PDB entry 5VS0 | X-ray diffraction, 2.10 A resolution | chains A and P of the 4 polymer chains in the assembly

[Chain A]
Molecule: DNA polymerase beta
From: Homo sapiens
Notes: EC 2.7.7.7, 4.2.99.-
UniProtKB: P06746 (DPOLB_HUMAN); numbering as in UniProt (aligned over 1-335)
Chain sequence (341 residues; numbered 1 to 341; the number before each row is that of its first residue):
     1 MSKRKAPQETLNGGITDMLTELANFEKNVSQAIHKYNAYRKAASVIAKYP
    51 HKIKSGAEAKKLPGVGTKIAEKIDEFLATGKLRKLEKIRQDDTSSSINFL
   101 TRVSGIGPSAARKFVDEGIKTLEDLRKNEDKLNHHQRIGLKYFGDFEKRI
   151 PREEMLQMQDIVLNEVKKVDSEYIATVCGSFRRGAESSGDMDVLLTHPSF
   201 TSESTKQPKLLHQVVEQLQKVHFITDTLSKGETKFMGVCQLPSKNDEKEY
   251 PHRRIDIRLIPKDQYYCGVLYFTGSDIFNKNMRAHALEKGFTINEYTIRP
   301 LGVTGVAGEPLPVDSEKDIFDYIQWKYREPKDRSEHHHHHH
Unresolved in the structure: 1-9, 336-341
Construct notes: expression tag (336-341)
UniProt features mapped onto this chain:
  - region: Arg183 to Asp192 (DNA-binding)
  - active site: Lys72 (Nucleophile)
  - binding site (K(+)): Lys60, Leu62, Val65, Thr101, Val103, Ile106
  - binding site (Na(+)): Lys60, Leu62, Val65, Thr101, Val103, Ile106
  - binding site (dATP): Arg149, Ser180, Arg183, Gly189, Asp190
  - binding site (dCTP): Arg149, Ser180, Arg183, Gly189, Asp190
  - binding site (dGTP): Arg149, Ser180, Arg183, Gly189, Asp190, Asp192
  - binding site (dTTP): Arg149, Ser180, Arg183, Gly189, Asp190
  - binding site (Mg(2+)): Asp190, Asp192, Asp256
  - modified residue: Lys72 (N6-acetyllysine), Arg83 (Omega-N-methylarginine), Arg152 (Omega-N-methylarginine)
  - cross-link (Glycyl lysine isopeptide (Lys-Gly)): Lys41 (interchain with G-Cter in ubiquitin), Lys61 (interchain with G-Cter in ubiquitin), Lys81 (interchain with G-Cter in ubiquitin)
Metal / ion sites: Mg2+ site 1: Lys60, Leu62, Val65 (shared with 1 residue of chain D); Mg2+ site 2: Thr101, Val103, Ile106 (shared with DC9(P) of chain P); Mg2+ site 3: Asp190, Asp192 (together with pyrophosphate) (shared with DT11(P) of chain P); Mg2+ site 4: Asp190, Asp192, Asp256 (shared with DC10(P), DT11(P) of chain P)
Ligand contacts: pyrophosphate (PPV): Arg149, Gly179, Ser180, Arg183, Ser187, Ser188, Gly189, Asp190, Asp192, Ser275

[Chain P]
Molecule: 11-nt DNA strand
Sequence (11 nucleotides; numbered 1 to 11; the number before each row is that of its first residue):
     1 CTGATGCGCCT
Metal / ion sites: Mg2+ site 1: DC9 (shared with Thr101(A), Val103(A), Ile106(A) of chain A); Mg2+ site 2: DC10, DT11 (shared with Asp190(A), Asp192(A), Asp256(A) of chain A); Mg2+ site 3: DT11 (together with pyrophosphate) (shared with Asp190(A), Asp192(A) of chain A)

[How chain A and chain P interact]
Pairs across the interface (28; chain A residue first):
  Val103(A) - DC9(P)  phosphate contact
  Ser104(A) - DC9(P)  phosphate contact
  Gly105(A) - DG8(P)  sugar contact
  Gly105(A) - DC9(P)  hydrogen bond to the phosphate
  Ile106(A) - DC9(P)  phosphate contact
  Gly107(A) - DG8(P)  hydrogen bond to the phosphate
  Pro108(A) - DG8(P)  phosphate contact
  Ser109(A) - DC7(P)  phosphate contact
  Ser109(A) - DG8(P)  hydrogen bond to the phosphate
  Ala110(A) - DG8(P)  hydrogen bond to the phosphate
  His135(A) - DC9(P)  sugar contact
  Gly179(A) - DT11(P)  phosphate contact
  Arg183(A) - DT11(P)  hydrogen bond to the phosphate
  Asp190(A) - DC10(P)  phosphate contact
  Asp190(A) - DT11(P)  phosphate contact
  Asp192(A) - DC10(P)  phosphate contact
  Asp192(A) - DT11(P)  phosphate contact
  Met236(A) - DC9(P)  sugar contact
  Met236(A) - DC10(P)  sugar contact
  Arg254(A) - DC10(P)  salt bridge to the phosphate
  Asp256(A) - DC10(P)  sugar contact
  Tyr271(A) - DC10(P)  hydrogen bond to the base
  Tyr271(A) - DT11(P)  base contact
  Phe272(A) - DT11(P)  sugar contact
  Thr273(A) - DT11(P)  phosphate contact
  Gly274(A) - DT11(P)  hydrogen bond to the phosphate
  Asp276(A) - DT11(P)  base contact
  Asn279(A) - DT11(P)  hydrogen bond to the base
Also at the interface, not in a pair above, chain A (24 interface residues in all): Thr101, Ser275

[Overview]
Chain A and chain P form an interface of 24 and 5 residues respectively, with 8 hydrogen bonds and 1 salt
bridge. Polar contacts include Tyr271(A)-DC10(P), Asn279(A)-DT11(P) and Gly105(A)-DC9(P). Bound to chain A:
pyrophosphate.
Chain A is DNA polymerase beta (Homo sapiens) and chain P is an 11-nt DNA strand; the structure, Human DNA
polymerase beta 8-oxoG:dC extension with dTTP after 80 s, was determined by X-ray diffraction, deposited
together with 5VRW, 5VRX, 5VRY, 5VRZ, 5VS1, 5VS2, 5VS3 and 5VS4.
